3O2W - chains L and H; structure by X-ray diffraction, 2.55 A resolution.

[Chain L]
Protein: Chimeric antibody Fab 1E9, light chain
Source organism: Mus musculus, Homo sapiens
Notes: engineered mutation(s): F89S; antibody fragment or engineered binder
Chain sequence (219 residues; each row starts with the number of its first residue; a row labelled like 27A-27E holds insertion residues (27A, then the next letters in order)):
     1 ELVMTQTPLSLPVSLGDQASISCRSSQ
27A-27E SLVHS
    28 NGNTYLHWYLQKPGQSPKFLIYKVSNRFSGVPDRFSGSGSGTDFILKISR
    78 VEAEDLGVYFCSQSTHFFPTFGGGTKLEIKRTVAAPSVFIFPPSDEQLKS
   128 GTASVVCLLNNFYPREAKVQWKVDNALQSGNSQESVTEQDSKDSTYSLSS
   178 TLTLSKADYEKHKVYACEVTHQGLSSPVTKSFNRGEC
Disordered / not traced: 214
Disulfides: Cys23-Cys88, Cys134-Cys194
Small-molecule neighbours: O2W (methyl ({[(3aR,4R,7R,7aR)-2-(4-aminophenyl)-1,3-dioxooctahydro-4H-4,7-ethanoisoindol-4-yl]carbamoyl}oxy)acetate): Ser91, Phe94, Pro96

[Chain H]
Protein: Chimeric antibody Fab 1E9, heavy chain
Source organism: Mus musculus, Homo sapiens
Notes: engineered mutation(s): L47T,M100bF; antibody fragment or engineered binder
Chain sequence (227 residues; row label = number of the first residue in the row; note: 14 numbers in that range are skipped by the numbering (no residue carries them; nothing is unmodelled there); a row labelled like 82A-82C holds insertion residues (82A, then the next letters in order)):
     1 QVQLVQSGPELKKPGETVKISCKASGYMFTNYGMNWVKQAPGKALKWMGW
    51 IN
   52A P
    53 YTGESTFADDFKGRFAFFLETSATTAYLQI
82A-82C NNL
    83 KNEDTATYFCARGTTIVR
100A-100B AF
   101 DYWGQGTSVTVSSASTKGPSVFPLAPSS
   131 KSTSGGTAALGCLVKDYFPEPVTV
   156 SW
   162 NSGALTSG
   171 VHTFPAVLQSS
   183 GLYSLSSVVTVPSS
   199 SL
   202 GTQTYICNVNHKPSNTKVDKKV
   226 EPKSCDKTHT
Disordered / not traced: 131-135, 228-235
Disulfides: Cys22-Cys92, Cys142-Cys208
Covalently attached groups: covalent link Val154-Ser156, Ser196-Ser199; covalent link Trp157-Asn162; covalent link Gly169-Val171; covalent link Ser181-Gly183, Leu200-Gly202; covalent link Val223-Glu226
Small-molecule neighbours:
  - citrate anion (FLC), molecule 1: Ser7, Gly8, Asn211, Lys213, Lys218
  - citrate anion (FLC), molecule 2: Ser57, Thr58, Phe59, Lys64
  - citrate anion (FLC), molecule 3: Thr167, Ser168, Gly169
  - O2W (methyl ({[(3aR,4R,7R,7aR)-2-(4-aminophenyl)-1,3-dioxooctahydro-4H-4,7-ethanoisoindol-4-yl]carbamoyl}oxy)acetate): Asn35, Trp47, Trp50, Thr58, Thr97, Arg100

[How chain L and chain H interact]
Contacting residue pairs (68; chain L residue first):
  His27D(L) - Arg100(H)
  Asn28(L) - Arg100(H)
  Tyr32(L) - Val99(H)
  Tyr32(L) - Arg100(H)
  His34(L) - Val99(H)  hydrogen bond (side chain-backbone)
  His34(L) - Arg100(H)  hydrogen bond (side chain-backbone)
  His34(L) - Ala100A(H)
  Tyr36(L) - Ala100A(H)
  Tyr36(L) - Phe100B(H)  hydrogen bond (side chain-backbone)
  Tyr36(L) - Trp103(H)
  Gln38(L) - Gln39(H)  hydrogen bond
  Gln38(L) - Phe91(H)
  Ser43(L) - Phe91(H)
  Ser43(L) - Gly104(H)  hydrogen bond (side chain-backbone)
  Pro44(L) - Trp103(H)
  Phe46(L) - Ala100A(H)  hydrophobic
  Phe46(L) - Phe100B(H)
  Phe46(L) - Asp101(H)
  Phe55(L) - Tyr102(H)
  Phe87(L) - Ala44(H)  hydrophobic
  Phe87(L) - Leu45(H)  hydrophobic
  Ser91(L) - Arg100(H)  hydrogen bond (side chain-backbone)
  Phe94(L) - Trp47(H)  hydrophobic
  Phe94(L) - Thr58(H)
  Phe94(L) - Phe59(H)
  Phe95(L) - Trp47(H)  hydrophobic
  Phe95(L) - Ala60(H)  hydrophobic
  Phe95(L) - Asp61(H)
  Pro96(L) - Trp47(H)
  Phe98(L) - Leu45(H)
  Phe98(L) - Trp47(H)
  Phe98(L) - Phe100B(H)  hydrophobic
  Gly99(L) - Ala44(H)
  Gly100(L) - Ala44(H)
  Phe116(L) - Thr137(H)
  Phe116(L) - Ala139(H)  hydrophobic
  Phe118(L) - Leu124(H)  hydrophobic
  Phe118(L) - Ala125(H)
  Phe118(L) - Ala139(H)
  Phe118(L) - Leu140(H)
  Ser121(L) - Phe122(H)
  Ser121(L) - Pro123(H)
  Glu123(L) - Val121(H)
  Glu123(L) - Phe122(H)
  Glu123(L) - Pro123(H)
  Glu123(L) - Lys221(H)  salt bridge
  Gln124(L) - Phe122(H)
  Ser127(L) - Phe122(H)
  Ser131(L) - Leu143(H)
  Ser131(L) - Lys145(H)
  Val133(L) - Leu124(H)  hydrophobic
  Leu135(L) - Phe174(H)  hydrophobic
  Leu135(L) - Val190(H)  hydrophobic
  Asn137(L) - His172(H)  hydrogen bond
  Asn137(L) - Thr192(H)
  Asn138(L) - His172(H)
  Gln160(L) - Gln179(H)
  Glu161(L) - Val177(H)
  Ser162(L) - Phe174(H)
  Ser162(L) - Pro175(H)  hydrogen bond (side chain-backbone)
  Ser162(L) - Val177(H)
  Val163(L) - Pro175(H)
  Thr164(L) - His172(H)
  Thr164(L) - Phe174(H)
  Ser174(L) - His172(H)  hydrogen bond
  Ser174(L) - Phe174(H)
  Leu175(L) - Phe174(H)  hydrophobic
  Ser176(L) - Phe174(H)
Also at the interface, not in a pair above, chain L (43 interface residues in all): Tyr49, Lys50, Ser89, Thr92, Thr129, Thr180
Also at the interface, not in a pair above, chain H (41 interface residues in all): Val37, Lys46, Gln105, Pro126, Leu178, Ser188

[In short]
43 residues of chain L face 41 of chain H across their interface, with 9 hydrogen bonds and 1 salt bridge.
Polar contacts include Glu123(L)-Lys221(H), His34(L)-Val99(H) and His34(L)-Arg100(H). Compound O2W is bound
between chain L and chain H.
Chain L is Chimeric antibody Fab 1E9, light chain and chain H is Chimeric antibody Fab 1E9, heavy chain, both
from Mus musculus, Homo sapiens; the structure, Crystal structure of the 1E9 PheL89Ser/LeuH47Trp/MetH100bPhe
Fab in complex with a 39A11 transition state analog, was determined by X-ray diffraction.
